PDB entry 8WPE | electron microscopy, 2.70 A resolution | chains A and B of the 9 polymer chains in the assembly

== Chain A ==
Molecule: DNA polymerase
Source organism: Monkeypox virus
Chain sequence (1006 residues; row label = number of the first residue in the row):
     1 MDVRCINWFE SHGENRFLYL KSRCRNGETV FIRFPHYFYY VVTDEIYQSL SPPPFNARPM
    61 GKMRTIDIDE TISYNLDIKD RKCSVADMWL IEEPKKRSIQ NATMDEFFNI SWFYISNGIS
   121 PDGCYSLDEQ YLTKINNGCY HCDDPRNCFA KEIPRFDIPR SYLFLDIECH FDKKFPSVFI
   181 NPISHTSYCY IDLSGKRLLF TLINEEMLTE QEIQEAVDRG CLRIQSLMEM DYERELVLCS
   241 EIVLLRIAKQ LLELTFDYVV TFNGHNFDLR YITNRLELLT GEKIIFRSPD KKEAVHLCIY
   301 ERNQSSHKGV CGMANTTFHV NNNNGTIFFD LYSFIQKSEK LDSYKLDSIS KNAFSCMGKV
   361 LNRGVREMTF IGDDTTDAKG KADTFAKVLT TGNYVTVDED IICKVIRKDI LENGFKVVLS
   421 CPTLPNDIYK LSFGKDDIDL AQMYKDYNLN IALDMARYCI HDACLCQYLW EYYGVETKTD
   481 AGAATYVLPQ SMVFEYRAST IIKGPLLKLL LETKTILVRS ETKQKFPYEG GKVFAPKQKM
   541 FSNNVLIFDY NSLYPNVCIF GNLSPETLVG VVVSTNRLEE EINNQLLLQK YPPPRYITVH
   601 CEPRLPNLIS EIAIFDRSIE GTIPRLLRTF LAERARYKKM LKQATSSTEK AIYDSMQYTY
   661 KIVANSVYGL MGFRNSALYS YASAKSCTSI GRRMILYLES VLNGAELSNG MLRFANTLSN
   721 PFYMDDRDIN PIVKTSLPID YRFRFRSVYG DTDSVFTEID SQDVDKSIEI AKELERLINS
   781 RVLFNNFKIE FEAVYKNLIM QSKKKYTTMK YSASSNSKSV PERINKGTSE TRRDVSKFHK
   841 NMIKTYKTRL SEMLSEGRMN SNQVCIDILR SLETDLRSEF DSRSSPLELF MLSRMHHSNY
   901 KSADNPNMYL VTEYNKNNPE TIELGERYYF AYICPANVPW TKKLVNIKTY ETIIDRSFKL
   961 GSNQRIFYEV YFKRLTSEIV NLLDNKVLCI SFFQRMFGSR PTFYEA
Ion coordination: Mg2+: Asp549, Tyr550, Asp753 (together with 2',3'-dideoxy-thymidine-5'-triphosphate)
Residues lining bound ligands: 2',3'-dideoxy-thymidine-5'-triphosphate (D3T): Asp549, Tyr550, Asn551, Ser552, Leu553, Tyr554, Arg634, Lys638, Lys661, Ile662, Asn665, Tyr668, Thr752, Asp753, Glu790

== Chain B ==
Molecule: A22R DNA polymerase processivity factor
Source organism: Monkeypox virus
Chain sequence (426 residues; row label = number of the first residue in the row):
     1 MTSSADLTNL KELLSLYKSL RFSDSVAIEK YNSLVEWGTS TYWKIGVQKV TNVETSISDY
    61 YDEVKNKPFN IDPGYYIFLP VYFGSVFIYS KGKNMVELGS GNSFQIPDEI RSACNKVLDS
   121 DNGIDFLRFV LLNNRWIMED AISKYQSPVN IFKLASEYGL NIPNYLEIEI EEDTLFDDEL
   181 YSIMERSFDD TFPKISISYI KLGELKRQVV DFFKFSFMYI ESIKVDRIGD NIFIPSVITK
   241 SGKKILVKDV DHLIRSKVRE HTFVKVKKKN TFSILYDYDG NGTETRGEVI KRIIDTIGRD
   301 YYVNGKYFSK VGIAGLKQLT NKLDINECAT VDELVDEINK SGTVKRKIKN QSVFDLSREC
   361 LGYPEADFIT LVNNMRFKIE NCKVVNFNIE NTNCLNNPSI ETIYGNFNQF VSIFNTVTDV
   421 KKRLFE

== Interface between chain A and chain B ==
Contacting residue pairs - 26 pairs, chain A then chain B:
  Thr575(A) with Ile369(B); Asn373(B), hydrogen bond (backbone-side chain)
  Asn576(A) with Phe354(B); Val372(B); Asn373(B)
  Arg577(A) with Val372(B); Asn373(B), hydrogen bond (side chain-backbone); Met375(B); Arg376(B); Phe377(B); Glu390(B), salt bridge
  Leu578(A) with Phe354(B), hydrophobic; Val372(B); Phe377(B); Ile379(B), hydrophobic; Val384(B), hydrophobic; Phe414(B), hydrophobic
  Glu579(A) with Phe354(B)
  Glu580(A) with Arg376(B), salt bridge
  Glu581(A) with Phe377(B); Ile379(B)
  Ile582(A) with Ile379(B), hydrophobic; Phe414(B), hydrophobic
  Gln585(A) with Ile379(B), hydrogen bond (side chain-backbone)
  Leu586(A) with Cys382(B), hydrophobic
  Ile609(A) with Asn373(B)
Interface residues without a listed pair, chain B (17 interface residues in all): Ser352, Asn374, Glu380, Asn381, Phe410

== Overview ==
The interface between chain A and chain B involves 11 residues on one side and 17 on the other; the contacts
include 3 hydrogen bonds and 2 salt bridges. Among the polar pairs are Arg577(A)-Glu390(B),
Glu580(A)-Arg376(B) and Thr575(A)-Asn373(B). Chain A binds 2',3'-dideoxy-thymidine-5'-triphosphate.
Chain A is DNA polymerase and chain B is A22R DNA polymerase processivity factor, both from Monkeypox virus;
the structure, Structure of monkeypox virus polymerase complex F8-A22-E4-H5 (tag-free A22) with exogenous DNA,
was determined by electron microscopy (same publication as 8WPF, 8WPK and 8WPP).
